8EGR - chains B and J of the 24 polymer chains in the assembly; structure by electron microscopy, 3.58 A resolution.

== Chain B ==
Molecule: gp15, receptor-binding protein, tail fiber
From: Staphylococcus phage Andhra
UniProt: A0A1S6L1H3 (A0A1S6L1H3_9CAUD); numbering as in UniProt (aligned over 1-609)
Sequence (609 residues; each row starts with the number of its first residue):
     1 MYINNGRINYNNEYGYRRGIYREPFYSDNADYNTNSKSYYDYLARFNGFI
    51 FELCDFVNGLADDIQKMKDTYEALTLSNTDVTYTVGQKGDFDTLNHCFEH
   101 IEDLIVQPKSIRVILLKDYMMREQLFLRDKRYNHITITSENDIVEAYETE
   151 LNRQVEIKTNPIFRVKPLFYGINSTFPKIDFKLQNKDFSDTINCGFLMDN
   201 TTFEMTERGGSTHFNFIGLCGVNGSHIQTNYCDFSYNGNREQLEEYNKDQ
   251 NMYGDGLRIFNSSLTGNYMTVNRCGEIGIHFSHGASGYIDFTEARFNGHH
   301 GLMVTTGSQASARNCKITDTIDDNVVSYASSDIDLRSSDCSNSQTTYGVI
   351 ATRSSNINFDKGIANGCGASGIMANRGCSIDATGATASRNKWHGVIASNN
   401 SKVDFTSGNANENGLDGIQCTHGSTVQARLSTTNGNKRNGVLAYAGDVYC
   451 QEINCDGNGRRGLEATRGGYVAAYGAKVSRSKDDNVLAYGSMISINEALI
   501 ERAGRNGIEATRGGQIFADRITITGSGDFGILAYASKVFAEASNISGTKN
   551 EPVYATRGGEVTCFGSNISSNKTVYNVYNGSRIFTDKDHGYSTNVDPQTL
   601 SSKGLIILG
Disordered / not traced: 1-9

== Chain J ==
Molecule: gp16, tail stem protein
From: Staphylococcus phage Andhra
Sequence (278 residues; each row starts with the number of its first residue; numbering starts at 0):
     0 LSKHTTTLYEIIESELQRLGLNEFVNNDRIHFNDSKHAFMQKMLYFDDDV
    50 KQIVDHMFFKGFMFNDERIDRYFKESFTLRFLYREIGRQTVESFASQVLY
   100 ITMTHEDYIYRVYGSDMYKYIEQVTDTQSQDLGKAIENAIEQGQTKDRQQ
   150 DKGHEEYKDYEDTITKSFDDNRTAESTLPQSKVNIDVDNTVLDYADTNTI
   200 SRDKNTSETVSEKTGTKDNTFDSLRNGESDTKRNTQSQNEMNRTGLTKQY
   250 LIDNLQKLYSMRDTIFKTYDKECFLHIW
Disordered / not traced: 0, 177-194

== Interface between chain B and chain J ==
Residue-residue contacts (25; chain B residue first):
  Y26(B) - Q16(J)
  Y26(B) - E22(J)  hydrogen bond
  Y26(B) - F23(J)
  S27(B) - Q16(J)  hydrogen bond (backbone-side chain)
  D28(B) - Q16(J)
  A30(B) - S13(J)  hydrogen bond (backbone-side chain)
  A30(B) - R17(J)  hydrogen bond (backbone-side chain)
  D31(B) - S13(J)
  D31(B) - R17(J)
  Y32(B) - T5(J)
  Y32(B) - E9(J)
  Y32(B) - I10(J)  hydrophobic
  Y32(B) - S13(J)
  Y32(B) - V90(J)
  N33(B) - M56(J)
  N33(B) - E91(J)
  T34(B) - T89(J)
  T34(B) - E91(J)
  S36(B) - T89(J)
  S36(B) - E91(J)
  K37(B) - T89(J)
  K37(B) - S92(J)  hydrogen bond (backbone-side chain)
  S38(B) - Q88(J)
  Y39(B) - T4(J)
  Y39(B) - Q88(J)  hydrogen bond (side chain-backbone)
Interface residues without a listed pair, chain B (14 interface residues in all): N29, N35
Interface residues without a listed pair, chain J (16 interface residues in all): E14

== Overview ==
14 residues of chain B face 16 of chain J across their interface; the contacts include 6 hydrogen bonds. Polar
contacts include Y26(B)-E22(J), S27(B)-Q16(J) and A30(B)-S13(J).
Here chain B is gp15, receptor-binding protein, tail fiber and chain J is gp16, tail stem protein, both from
Staphylococcus phage Andhra. Entry 8EGR (Upper tail structure of Staphylococcus phage Andhra) was determined
by electron microscopy (same publication as 8EGS, 8EGT and 8EJ5).
